4ERG - chains A and B; structure by X-ray diffraction, 2.79 A resolution.

Chain A (and B):
Molecule: 2-amino-3-carboxymuconate 6-semialdehyde decarboxylase
From: Pseudomonas fluorescens
Notes: chain B of this document is another copy of the same molecule, construct and numbering; everything in this record applies to it too
Reference sequence: Q83V25 (Q83V25_PSEFL); residues 1-334 here = UniProt positions 1-334
Chain sequence (334 residues; numbered 1 to 334; the number before each row is that of its first residue):
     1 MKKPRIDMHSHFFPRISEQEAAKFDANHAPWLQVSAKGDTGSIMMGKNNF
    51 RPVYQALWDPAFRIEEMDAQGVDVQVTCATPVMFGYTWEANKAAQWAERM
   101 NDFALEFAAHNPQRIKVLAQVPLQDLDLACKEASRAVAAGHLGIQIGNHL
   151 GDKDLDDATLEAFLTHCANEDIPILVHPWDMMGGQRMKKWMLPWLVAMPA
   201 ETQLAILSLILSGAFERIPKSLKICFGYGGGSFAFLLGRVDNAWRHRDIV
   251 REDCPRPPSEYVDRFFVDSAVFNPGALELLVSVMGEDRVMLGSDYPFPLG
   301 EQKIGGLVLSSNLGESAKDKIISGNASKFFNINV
Unresolved in the structure: 1-2
Sequence notes: engineered mutation Y228 (His in Q83V25)
Metal / ion sites: Fe ion: H9, H11, H177, Y228, D294

Interface between chain A and chain B:
Contacting residue pairs - 94 pairs, chain A then chain B:
  N148(A) with R186(B)
  H149(A) with R186(B), hydrogen bond
  G151(A) with R186(B)
  D152(A) with Q185(B); R186(B)
  D154(A) with R186(B), salt bridge
  D156(A) with W190(B)
  M182(A) with M182(B), hydrophobic; R186(B)
  Q185(A) with D152(B)
  R186(A) with N148(B); H149(B), hydrogen bond; G151(B); D152(B); D154(B), salt bridge; E201(B), salt bridge; L204(B)
  M187(A) with L204(B), hydrophobic
  W190(A) with D156(B); L211(B), hydrogen bond (side chain-backbone); S212(B); I249(B); V250(B); D253(B), hydrogen bond
  M191(A) with R247(B); I249(B), hydrophobic; V250(B), hydrophobic
  L192(A) with L204(B), hydrophobic; L207(B), hydrophobic; L211(B), hydrophobic
  L195(A) with Q203(B), hydrogen bond (backbone-side chain); R239(B); A243(B), hydrophobic
  V196(A) with A200(B); Q203(B); L204(B), hydrophobic; L207(B), hydrophobic
  P199(A) with L236(B), hydrophobic
  A200(A) with V196(B); A200(B), hydrophobic
  E201(A) with R186(B), salt bridge
  Q203(A) with L195(B), hydrogen bond (side chain-backbone); V196(B)
  L204(A) with R186(B); L192(B), hydrophobic
  L207(A) with V196(B), hydrophobic
  L211(A) with W190(B), hydrogen bond (backbone-side chain); L192(B), hydrophobic
  S212(A) with W190(B)
  Y228(A) with R239(B), hydrogen bond (backbone-side chain)
  G231(A) with F235(B); R239(B)
  S232(A) with S232(B); L236(B)
  F235(A) with G231(B); F235(B), hydrophobic; A276(B)
  L236(A) with P199(B), hydrophobic; G231(B)
  G238(A) with F272(B)
  R239(A) with L195(B); Y228(B), hydrogen bond (side chain-backbone); G231(B), hydrogen bond (side chain-backbone); A270(B); V271(B); F272(B)
  N242(A) with F272(B); L299(B)
  A243(A) with L195(B), hydrophobic; L299(B), hydrophobic
  H246(A) with P298(B); Q302(B)
  R247(A) with P298(B); L299(B)
  I249(A) with W190(B); M191(B), hydrophobic
  V250(A) with W190(B); M191(B), hydrophobic
  D253(A) with W190(B), hydrogen bond
  A270(A) with R239(B), hydrogen bond (backbone-side chain)
  V271(A) with R239(B)
  F272(A) with G238(B); R239(B); N242(B)
  G275(A) with L279(B)
  A276(A) with F235(B)
  L279(A) with F235(B), hydrophobic; G275(B)
  P298(A) with H246(B); R247(B)
  L299(A) with N242(B); A243(B), hydrophobic; R247(B)
  Q302(A) with H246(B)
Interface residues without a listed pair, chain A (51 interface residues in all): P52, K189, V240, N273, G300
Interface residues without a listed pair, chain B (52 interface residues in all): M187, M198, S208, G229, V240, N273, G300

In short:
51 residues of chain A and 52 residues of chain B are in contact; the contacts include 12 hydrogen bonds and 4
salt bridges. Among the polar pairs are D154(A)-R186(B), R186(A)-E201(B) and H149(A)-R186(B). H9(A), H11(A),
H177(A), Y228(A) and D294(A) form the Fe ion site.
Both chains are 2-amino-3-carboxymuconate 6-semialdehyde decarboxylase (Pseudomonas fluorescens). Entry 4ERG
(Evidence for a Dual Role of an Active Site Histidine in alpha-Amino-beta-Carboxymuconate-epsilon-Semialdehyde
Decarboxylase) was determined by X-ray diffraction, deposited together with 4EPK, 4ERA and 4ERI.
